6MEI - chains C and H of the 3 polymer chains in the assembly; structure by X-ray diffraction, 2.90 A resolution.

Chain C:
Name: E2 glycoprotein
Source organism: Hepacivirus C
UniProt: A0A2P0NE26 (A0A2P0NE26_9HEPC); residues 384-645 here correspond to UniProt positions 214-475 (UniProt number = residue number - 170)
Amino-acid sequence (270 residues; each row starts with the number of its first residue):
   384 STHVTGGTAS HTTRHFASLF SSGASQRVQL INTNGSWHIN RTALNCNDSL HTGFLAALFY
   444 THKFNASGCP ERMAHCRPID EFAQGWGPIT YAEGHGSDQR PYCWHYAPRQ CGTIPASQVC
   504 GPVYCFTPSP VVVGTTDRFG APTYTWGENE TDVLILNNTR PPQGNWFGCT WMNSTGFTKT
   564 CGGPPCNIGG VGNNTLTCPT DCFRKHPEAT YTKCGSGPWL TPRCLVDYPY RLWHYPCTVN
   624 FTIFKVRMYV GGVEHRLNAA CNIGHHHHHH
Not modelled in the structure: 384-409, 648-653
Sequence notes: expression tag (646-653)
Cystine bridges: Cys429-Cys503, Cys452-Cys620, Cys459-Cys486, Cys494-Cys564, Cys508-Cys552, Cys569-Cys597, Cys581-Cys585, Cys607-Cys644
Covalently attached groups: N-acetylglucosamine (NAG) linked to Asn417, Asn423, Asn448, Asn532, Asn540, Asn556, Asn623; glycan linked to Asn430

Chain H:
Name: antibody HEPC3 Heavy Chain
Source organism: Homo sapiens
Notes: antibody fragment or engineered binder
Amino-acid sequence (241 residues; numbered 1 to 229 plus 12 insertion-coded residues; the number before each row is that of its first residue; a row labelled like 82A-82C holds insertion residues (82A, then the next letters in order)):
     1 QVQLVQSGAE VKKPGSSVKV SCKASGGTLN SYEITWVRQA PGQGLEWMGG ITPIFETTYA
    61 QKFQGRVTIT ADESTSTTYM EL
82A-82C SSL
    83 RPEDTAVYYC ARDGVRYC
100A-100I GGGRCYNWF
   101 DPWGQGTLVT VSSASTKGPS VFPLAPSSKS TSGGTAALGC LVKDYFPEPV TVSWNSGALT
   161 SGVHTFPAVL QSSGLYSLSS VVTVPSSSLG TQTYICNVNH KPSNTKVDKR VEPKSCDKTA
   221 GWSHPQFEK
Not modelled in the structure: 217-229
Cystine bridges: Cys22-Cys92, Cys100-Cys100E, Cys140-Cys196
What the authors report for this chain:
  - binding site for N-acetylglucosamine: Arg100D

How chain C and chain H interact:
Pairs across the interface (43; chain C residue first):
  Asn417(C) - Arg100D(H)  hydrogen bond (backbone-side chain)
  Gly418(C) - Arg100D(H)
  Ser419(C) - Gly100C(H)
  Ser419(C) - Arg100D(H)
  Trp420(C) - Gly100C(H)  hydrogen bond (backbone-backbone)
  Leu427(C) - Cys100(H)
  Leu427(C) - Gly100A(H)
  Leu427(C) - Cys100E(H)  hydrophobic
  Asn428(C) - Cys100(H)
  Cys429(C) - Tyr99(H)
  Cys429(C) - Cys100(H)  hydrogen bond (backbone-backbone)
  Asn430(C) - Arg98(H)
  Asp431(C) - Arg98(H)  salt bridge
  His434(C) - Gln1(H)
  His434(C) - Arg98(H)
  His434(C) - Asp101(H)  salt bridge
  Thr435(C) - Thr28(H)  hydrogen bond (backbone-side chain)
  Gly436(C) - Thr28(H)
  Gly436(C) - Leu29(H)
  Gly436(C) - Arg94(H)
  Leu438(C) - Val97(H)
  Leu438(C) - Arg98(H)
  Leu438(C) - Tyr99(H)
  Leu438(C) - Cys100(H)  hydrophobic
  Phe442(C) - Cys100E(H)  hydrophobic
  Tyr443(C) - Glu33(H)
  Tyr443(C) - Thr52(H)
  Tyr443(C) - Pro53(H)
  Tyr443(C) - Ile54(H)  hydrophobic
  Lys446(C) - Leu29(H)
  Lys446(C) - Asn30(H)  hydrogen bond (backbone-backbone)
  Lys446(C) - Pro53(H)  hydrogen bond (side chain-backbone)
  Lys446(C) - Ile54(H)
  Lys446(C) - Phe55(H)
  Lys446(C) - Glu73(H)  salt bridge
  Phe447(C) - Thr28(H)
  Phe447(C) - Asn30(H)  hydrogen bond (backbone-side chain)
  Asn448(C) - Gly27(H)  hydrogen bond (side chain-backbone)
  Asn448(C) - Thr28(H)  hydrogen bond (backbone-backbone)
  Asn448(C) - Leu29(H)
  Asn448(C) - Asn30(H)
  Trp529(C) - Gly100C(H)
  Glu531(C) - Gly100B(H)
Other interface residues (no listed pair), chain C (23 interface residues in all): Ile414, Ala439, Ala440
Other interface residues (no listed pair), chain H (23 interface residues in all): Ser31
From the paper, about this interface:
  - residue pairs: Asn417(C)-Arg100D(H), Ser419(C)-Arg100D(H), Trp420(C)-Gly100C(H), Cys429(C)-Cys100(H), Asp431(C)-Arg98(H), His434(C)-Asp101(H), Thr435(C)-Thr28(H), Tyr443(C)-Glu33(H), Lys446(C)-Pro53(H), Phe447(C)-Asn30(H), Asn448(C)-Gly27(H), Asn448(C)-Thr28(H), Gln1(H)-His434(C), Thr28(H)-Gly436(C), Asn30(H)-Lys446(C), Glu73(H)-Lys446(C)
  - epitope / paratope residues, chain C: Asn417(C), Ser419(C), Trp420(C), Cys429(C), Asp431(C), His434(C), Thr435(C), Tyr443(C), Lys446(C), Phe447(C), Asn448(C)
  - epitope / paratope residues, chain H: Gln1(H), Gly27(H), Thr28(H), Asn30(H), Glu33(H), Pro53(H), Glu73(H), Arg98(H), Cys100(H), Gly100C(H), Arg100D(H), Asp101(H)

In short:
Chain C and chain H each contribute 23 residues to their interface; the contacts include 9 hydrogen bonds and
3 salt bridges. Polar contacts include Asp431(C)-Arg98(H), His434(C)-Asp101(H) and Lys446(C)-Glu73(H). The
authors report contacts between Asn417(C) and Arg100D(H), Ser419(C) and Arg100D(H) and Trp420(C) and
Gly100C(H) among others. The paper reports a binding site for N-acetylglucosamine at Arg100D(H);
epitope/paratope residues Asn417(C), Ser419(C) and Gln1(H) among others.
Chain C is E2 glycoprotein (Hepacivirus C) and chain H is antibody HEPC3 Heavy Chain (Homo sapiens); the
structure, Crystal structure of broadly neutralizing antibody HEPC3 in complex with Hepatitis C virus envelope
glycoprotein E2 ..., was determined by X-ray diffraction together with 6MED, 6MEE, 6MEG, 6MEH, 6MEJ and 6MEK
from the same study.
